PDB entry 5S5U | X-ray diffraction, 2.50 A resolution | chains A and E of the 6 polymer chains in the assembly

== Chain A ==
Protein: Tubulin alpha-1B chain
Organism: Bos taurus
Reference sequence: P81947 (TBA1B_BOVIN); residues 1-451 here = UniProt positions 1-451
Amino-acid sequence (451 residues; row label = number of the first residue in the row):
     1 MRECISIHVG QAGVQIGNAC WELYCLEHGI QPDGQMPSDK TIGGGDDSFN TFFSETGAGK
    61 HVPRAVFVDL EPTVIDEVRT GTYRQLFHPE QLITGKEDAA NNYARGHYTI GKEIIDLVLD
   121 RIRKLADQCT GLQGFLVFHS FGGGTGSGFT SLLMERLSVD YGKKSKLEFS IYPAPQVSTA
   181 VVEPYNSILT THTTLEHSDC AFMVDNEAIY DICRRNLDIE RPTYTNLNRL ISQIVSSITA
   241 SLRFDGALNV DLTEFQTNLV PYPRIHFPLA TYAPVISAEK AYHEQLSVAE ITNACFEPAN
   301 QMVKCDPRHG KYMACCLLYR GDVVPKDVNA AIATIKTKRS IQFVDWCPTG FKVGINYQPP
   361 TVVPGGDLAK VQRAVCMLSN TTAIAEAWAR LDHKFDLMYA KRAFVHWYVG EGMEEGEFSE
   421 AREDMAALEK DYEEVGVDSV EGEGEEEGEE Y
Unresolved in the structure: 439-451
Ion coordination: Ca2+: Asp39, Thr41, Gly44, Glu55
Small-molecule neighbours: GTP (guanosine-5'-triphosphate): Gly10, Gln11, Ala12, Gln15, Ile16, Asp69, Asp98, Ala99, Ala100, Asn101, Ser140, Gly142, Gly143, Gly144, Thr145, Gly146, Ile171, Pro173, Val177, Ser178, Glu183, Asn206, Tyr224, Leu227, Asn228, Ile231

== Chain E ==
Protein: Stathmin-4
Organism: Rattus norvegicus
Reference sequence: P63043 (STMN4_RAT); residues 5-145 here correspond to UniProt positions 49-189 (UniProt number = residue number + 44)
Amino-acid sequence (143 residues; each row starts with the number of its first residue):
     3 MADMEVIELN KCTSGQSFEV ILKPPSFDGV PEFNASLPRR RDPSLEEIQK KLEAAEERRK
    63 YQEAELLKHL AEKREHEREV IQKAIEENNN FIKMAKEKLA QKMESNKENR EAHLAAMLER
   123 LQEKDKHAEE VRKNKELKEE ASR
Unresolved in the structure: 3-5, 29-43, 144-145
Sequence notes: initiating methionine (3); expression tag (4)
UniProt features mapped onto this chain:
  - modified residue: Ser46 (Phosphoserine)

== How chain A and chain E interact ==
Residue-residue contacts (61):
  His107(A) with Leu54(E)
  Tyr108(A) with Lys53(E); Ala57(E), hydrophobic; Arg61(E)
  Thr109(A) with Arg61(E), hydrogen bond
  Lys112(A) with Leu54(E); Glu58(E), salt bridge
  Glu155(A) with Ile50(E)
  Arg156(A) with Leu47(E); Ile50(E)
  Val159(A) with Pro45(E); Leu47(E), hydrophobic
  Glu196(A) with Asp44(E)
  His197(A) with Asp44(E); Pro45(E)
  Asp245(A) with Cys14(E); Ser16(E), hydrogen bond (backbone-side chain)
  Ala247(A) with Asn12(E); Ser19(E)
  Leu248(A) with Ser19(E)
  Pro325(A) with Gln18(E); Phe20(E), hydrophobic
  Asn329(A) with Met6(E); Val8(E); Phe20(E); Val22(E)
  Ile332(A) with Val22(E), hydrophobic
  Lys336(A) with Leu24(E)
  Asp345(A) with Pro27(E); Ser28(E), hydrogen bond (backbone-backbone)
  Cys347(A) with Pro27(E)
  Pro348(A) with Pro27(E)
  Thr349(A) with Ile23(E); Leu24(E), hydrogen bond (backbone-backbone); Lys25(E), hydrogen bond (backbone-backbone)
  Gly350(A) with Val22(E); Ile23(E)
  Phe351(A) with Glu21(E); Val22(E), hydrogen bond (backbone-backbone); Leu24(E), hydrophobic
  Lys352(A) with Phe20(E); Glu21(E), salt bridge
  Val353(A) with Ser19(E); Phe20(E), hydrogen bond (backbone-backbone)
  Gly354(A) with Gln18(E); Ser19(E)
  Ile355(A) with Gly17(E); Gln18(E), hydrogen bond (backbone-backbone)
  Asn356(A) with Ser16(E)
  Tyr357(A) with Thr15(E); Ser16(E), hydrogen bond (backbone-backbone); Gly17(E); Gln18(E), hydrogen bond
  Val409(A) with Gln64(E), hydrogen bond (backbone-side chain)
  Gly410(A) with Arg61(E); Gln64(E)
  Glu411(A) with Arg61(E), hydrogen bond (backbone-side chain)
  Gly412(A) with Ala57(E); Arg60(E), hydrogen bond (backbone-side chain); Arg61(E)
  Glu414(A) with Arg60(E), salt bridge
Also at the interface, not in a pair above, chain A (38 interface residues in all): Leu152, Ser158, Gly246, Val328, Ala333
Also at the interface, not in a pair above, chain E (31 interface residues in all): Ser46, Gln51, Glu55

== Overview ==
Chain A and chain E form an interface of 38 and 31 residues respectively, with 13 hydrogen bonds and 3 salt
bridges. Polar pairs include Lys112(A)-Glu58(E), Lys352(A)-Glu21(E) and Glu414(A)-Arg60(E). Chain A binds GTP.
Asp39(A), Thr41(A), Gly44(A) and Glu55(A) form the Ca2+ site.
Chain A is Tubulin alpha-1B chain (Bos taurus) and chain E is Stathmin-4 (Rattus norvegicus); the structure,
Tubulin-Z1124201124-complex, was determined by X-ray diffraction together with 5S4L, 5S4M, 5S4N, 5S4O, 5S4P,
5S4Q and 52 further entries from the same study.
